Entry 5JEA (X-ray diffraction, 2.65 A resolution); this record covers chains C and F of the 12 polymer chains in the assembly.

Chain C:
Protein: Exosome complex component RRP43
Organism: Saccharomyces cerevisiae (strain ATCC 204508 / S288c)
UniProt: P25359 (RRP43_YEAST); numbering as in UniProt (aligned over 1-394)
Amino-acid sequence (394 residues; numbered 1 to 394; the number before each row is that of its first residue):
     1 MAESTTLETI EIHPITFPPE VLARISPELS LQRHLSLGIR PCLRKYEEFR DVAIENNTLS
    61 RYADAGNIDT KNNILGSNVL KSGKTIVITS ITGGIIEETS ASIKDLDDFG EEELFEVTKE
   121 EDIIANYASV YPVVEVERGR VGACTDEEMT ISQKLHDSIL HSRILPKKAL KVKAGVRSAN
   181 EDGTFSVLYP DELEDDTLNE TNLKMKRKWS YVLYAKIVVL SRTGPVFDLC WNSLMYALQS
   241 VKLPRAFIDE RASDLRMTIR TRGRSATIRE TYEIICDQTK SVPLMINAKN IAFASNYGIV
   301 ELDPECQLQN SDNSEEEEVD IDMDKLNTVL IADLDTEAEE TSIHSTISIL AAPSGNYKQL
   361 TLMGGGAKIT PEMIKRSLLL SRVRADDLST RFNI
Unresolved in the structure: 1-13, 101-120, 192-205, 250-268, 312-324, 394
Sequence notes: conflict Ser102 (Ala in P25359), Met363 (Val in P25359)
What the authors report for this chain:
  - conformationally variable residues (order/disorder transition): Glu250 to Glu270
  - mutagenesis - L37D/I39D/L43D: unchanged binding to Superkiller protein 7, Endolysin

Chain F:
Protein: Exosome complex component MTR3
Organism: Saccharomyces cerevisiae (strain ATCC 204508 / S288c)
UniProt: P48240 (MTR3_YEAST); residue numbers follow UniProt; this construct covers 1-250
Amino-acid sequence (250 residues; each row starts with the number of its first residue):
     1 MNVQDRRRLL GPAAAKPMAF SNTTTHVPEK KSTDLTPKGN ESEQELSLHT GFIENCNGSA
    61 LVEARSLGHQ TSLITAVYGP RSIRGSFTSQ GTISIQLKNG LLEKYNTNEL KEVSSFLMGI
   121 FNSVVNLSRY PKSGIDIFVY LTYDKDLTNN PQDDDSQSKM TSSQISSLIP HCITSITLAL
   181 ADAGIELVDM AGAGEANGTV VSFIKNGEEI VGFWKDDGDD EDLLECLDRC KEQYNRYRDL
   241 MISCLMNQET
Unresolved in the structure: 1-4, 21-42, 150-162, 250
Sequence notes: conflict Thr161 (Met in P48240)
Ion coordination: Na+: Thr88, Gln90, Thr92, Ser133

How chain C and chain F interact:
Residue-residue contacts (59):
  Arg61(C) - Phe20(F)
  Asn67(C) - Leu147(F)
  Asp69(C) - Lys145(F)
  Lys71(C) - Asp146(F)  hydrogen bond (side chain-backbone)
  Asn72(C) - Leu102(F)
  Asn73(C) - Leu102(F)
  Leu75(C) - Met18(F)  hydrophobic
  Lys84(C) - Glu54(F)
  Gly93(C) - Pro17(F)
  Gly93(C) - Met18(F)  hydrogen bond (backbone-backbone)
  Gly94(C) - Lys16(F)
  Gly94(C) - Met18(F)
  Ile95(C) - Ala15(F)
  Ile95(C) - Lys16(F)  hydrogen bond (backbone-backbone)
  Ile95(C) - Met18(F)  hydrophobic
  Ile96(C) - Pro12(F)  hydrophobic
  Ile96(C) - Ala14(F)  hydrophobic
  Ile96(C) - Ala15(F)  hydrophobic
  Tyr131(C) - Leu9(F)
  Tyr131(C) - Gly11(F)
  Tyr131(C) - Pro12(F)
  Val133(C) - Arg8(F)
  Glu135(C) - Lys98(F)  salt bridge
  Glu137(C) - Asn55(F)  hydrogen bond (backbone-side chain)
  Glu137(C) - Tyr78(F)  hydrogen bond (backbone-side chain)
  Glu137(C) - Lys98(F)  salt bridge
  Glu137(C) - Tyr140(F)  hydrogen bond
  Arg138(C) - Asn55(F)
  Arg138(C) - Tyr78(F)
  Gly139(C) - Tyr78(F)
  Gly139(C) - Arg81(F)  hydrogen bond (backbone-side chain)
  Gly139(C) - Phe138(F)
  Val141(C) - Gln96(F)
  Ala143(C) - Arg7(F)
  Cys144(C) - Arg7(F)
  Cys144(C) - Arg8(F)  hydrogen bond
  Met149(C) - Arg7(F)
  Ser152(C) - Leu9(F)
  Gln153(C) - Leu9(F)
  His156(C) - Leu9(F)
  Tyr211(C) - Met18(F)  hydrophobic
  Tyr214(C) - Leu10(F)
  Tyr214(C) - Ala15(F)
  Leu220(C) - Ile74(F)  hydrophobic
  Leu220(C) - Tyr140(F)  hydrophobic
  Ser221(C) - Phe52(F)
  Ser221(C) - Ile53(F)
  Ser221(C) - Glu54(F)  hydrogen bond (side chain-backbone)
  Ser221(C) - Asn55(F)
  Arg222(C) - Asn55(F)
  Thr223(C) - Glu54(F)
  Pro244(C) - Met18(F)  hydrophobic
  Pro244(C) - Phe20(F)  hydrophobic
  Ile275(C) - Ala19(F)
  Ile275(C) - Phe20(F)
  Cys276(C) - Met18(F)  hydrophobic
  Cys276(C) - Ala19(F)
  Cys276(C) - Phe20(F)  hydrophobic
  Asp277(C) - Phe20(F)
Interface residues without a listed pair, chain C (40 interface residues in all): Leu59, Ile74, Pro132, Arg140, Val212
Interface residues without a listed pair, chain F (30 interface residues in all): Leu101, Tyr143

Overview:
40 residues of chain C and 30 residues of chain F are in contact; the contacts include 9 hydrogen bonds and 2
salt bridges. Among the polar pairs are Glu135(C)-Lys98(F), Glu137(C)-Lys98(F) and Lys71(C)-Asp146(F). The
paper reports that L37D/I39D/L43D of chain C leave binding to Superkiller protein 7, Endolysin unchanged;
conformational variability at Glu250(C).
Here chain C is Exosome complex component RRP43 and chain F is Exosome complex component MTR3, both from
Saccharomyces cerevisiae (strain ATCC 204508 / S288c). Entry 5JEA (Structure of a cytoplasmic 11-subunit RNA
exosome complex including Ski7, bound to RNA) was determined by X-ray diffraction.
